PDB entry 2VFF | X-ray diffraction, 1.70 A resolution | chains A and B

== Chain A (and B) ==
Protein: Triosephosphate isomerase
From: Plasmodium falciparum
Notes: EC 5.3.1.1; chain B of this document is another copy of the same molecule, construct and numbering; everything in this record applies to it too
Reference sequence: Q07412 (TPIS_PLAFA); residue numbers follow UniProt; this construct covers 1-248
Chain sequence (248 residues; each row starts with the number of its first residue):
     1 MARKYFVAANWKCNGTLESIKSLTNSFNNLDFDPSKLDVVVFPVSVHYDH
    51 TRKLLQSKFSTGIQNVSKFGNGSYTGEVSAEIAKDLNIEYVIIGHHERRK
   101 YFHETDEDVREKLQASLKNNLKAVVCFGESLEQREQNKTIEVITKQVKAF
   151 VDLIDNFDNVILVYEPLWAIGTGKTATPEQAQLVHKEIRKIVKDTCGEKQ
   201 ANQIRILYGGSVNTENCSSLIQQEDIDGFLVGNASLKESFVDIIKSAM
Unresolved in the structure: 1 (chain B: 1-2)
Construct notes: engineered mutation His96 (Phe in Q07412), Val163 (Ala in Q07412)
Curated features (UniProtKB/Swiss-Prot):
  - active site: His95 (Electrophile), Glu165 (Proton acceptor)
  - binding site (D-glyceraldehyde 3-phosphate): Asn10, Lys12, Gly171, Leu230, Gly232, Asn233
  - mutagenesis: Ser73 (S73A: 3-fold decrease in substrate affinity; when associated with S-96), Leu167 (L167V: 3-fold decrease in substrate affinity; when associated with S-96)

== Chain A / chain B interface ==
Residue-residue contacts (77):
  Asn10(A) with Thr75(B), hydrogen bond
  Lys12(A) with Gly72(B); Ser73(B); Thr75(B)
  Cys13(A) with Asn71(B), hydrogen bond (backbone-side chain); Gly72(B), hydrogen bond (backbone-backbone); Tyr74(B); Glu77(B), hydrogen bond (side chain-backbone); Ser79(B), hydrogen bond (side chain-backbone)
  Asn14(A) with Gly72(B), hydrogen bond (side chain-backbone)
  Gly15(A) with Ile82(B)
  Thr16(A) with Asp85(B)
  Leu17(A) with Asp85(B), hydrogen bond (backbone-side chain); Leu86(B), hydrophobic
  Val44(A) with Val78(B), hydrophobic; Ile82(B), hydrophobic
  Ser45(A) with Ser45(B), hydrogen bond; Val46(B); Val78(B)
  Val46(A) with Val78(B), hydrophobic; Ile82(B), hydrophobic; Leu86(B), hydrophobic
  His47(A) with Ile82(B)
  Asp49(A) with Asp49(B)
  Lys53(A) with Asp49(B), salt bridge
  Gln64(A) with Thr75(B); Gly76(B), hydrogen bond (side chain-backbone)
  Phe69(A) with Tyr101(B), hydrophobic
  Asn71(A) with Cys13(B)
  Gly72(A) with Lys12(B); Cys13(B), hydrogen bond (backbone-backbone); Asn14(B), hydrogen bond (backbone-side chain)
  Ser73(A) with Lys12(B); Glu97(B); Tyr101(B)
  Tyr74(A) with Cys13(B); Glu97(B), hydrogen bond (backbone-side chain); Tyr101(B), hydrophobic
  Thr75(A) with Asn10(B), hydrogen bond; Lys12(B); Gln64(B); His95(B), hydrogen bond; Glu97(B), hydrogen bond; Arg98(B), hydrogen bond (backbone-side chain)
  Gly76(A) with Gln64(B), hydrogen bond (backbone-side chain); Arg98(B)
  Glu77(A) with Cys13(B), hydrogen bond (backbone-side chain); Val44(B); Arg98(B), salt bridge; Phe102(B)
  Val78(A) with Val44(B), hydrophobic; Ser45(B); Val46(B), hydrophobic
  Ser79(A) with Cys13(B), hydrogen bond (backbone-side chain)
  Ile82(A) with Cys13(B), hydrophobic; Asn14(B); Gly15(B); Val44(B), hydrophobic; Val46(B), hydrophobic; His47(B)
  Asp85(A) with Thr16(B); Leu17(B), hydrogen bond (side chain-backbone)
  Leu86(A) with Leu17(B), hydrophobic; Val46(B), hydrophobic; His47(B)
  His95(A) with Thr75(B), hydrogen bond
  Glu97(A) with Ser73(B); Tyr74(B), hydrogen bond (side chain-backbone); Thr75(B), hydrogen bond
  Arg98(A) with Thr75(B), hydrogen bond (side chain-backbone); Gly76(B); Glu77(B), salt bridge
  Tyr101(A) with Phe69(B), hydrophobic; Ser73(B); Tyr74(B), hydrophobic
  Phe102(A) with Phe69(B), hydrophobic; Glu77(B)
Other interface residues (no listed pair), chain A (37 interface residues in all): His50, Ile63, Asn65, Gly70, Ile88
Other interface residues (no listed pair), chain B (38 interface residues in all): His50, Lys53, Ile63, Asn65, Gly70, Ile88, Asn233

== In short ==
The interface between chain A and chain B involves 37 residues on one side and 38 on the other; the contacts
include 24 hydrogen bonds and 3 salt bridges. Among the polar pairs are Lys53(A)-Asp49(B), Glu77(A)-Arg98(B)
and Asn10(A)-Thr75(B).
Both chains are Triosephosphate isomerase (Plasmodium falciparum). Entry 2VFF (Crystal structure of the F96H
mutant of Plasmodium falciparum triosephosphate isomerase) was determined by X-ray diffraction (same
publication as 2VFD, 2VFE, 2VFG, 2VFH and 2VFI).
